Entry 7O24 (electron microscopy, 4.80 A resolution (low resolution: residue-level contacts below are approximate; hydrogen-bond / salt-bridge calls are withheld)); this record covers chains A and B of the 5 polymer chains in the assembly.

Chain A (and B):
Name: Pr125Pol
Organism: White-tufted-ear marmoset simian foamy virus
Notes: EC 2.7.7.49, 2.7.7.7, 3.1.26.4; chain B of this document is another copy of the same molecule, construct and numbering; everything in this record applies to it too
UniProtKB: D5JWV1 (D5JWV1_9RETR); numbering as in UniProt (aligned over 1-752)
Amino-acid sequence (752 residues; row label = number of the first residue in the row):
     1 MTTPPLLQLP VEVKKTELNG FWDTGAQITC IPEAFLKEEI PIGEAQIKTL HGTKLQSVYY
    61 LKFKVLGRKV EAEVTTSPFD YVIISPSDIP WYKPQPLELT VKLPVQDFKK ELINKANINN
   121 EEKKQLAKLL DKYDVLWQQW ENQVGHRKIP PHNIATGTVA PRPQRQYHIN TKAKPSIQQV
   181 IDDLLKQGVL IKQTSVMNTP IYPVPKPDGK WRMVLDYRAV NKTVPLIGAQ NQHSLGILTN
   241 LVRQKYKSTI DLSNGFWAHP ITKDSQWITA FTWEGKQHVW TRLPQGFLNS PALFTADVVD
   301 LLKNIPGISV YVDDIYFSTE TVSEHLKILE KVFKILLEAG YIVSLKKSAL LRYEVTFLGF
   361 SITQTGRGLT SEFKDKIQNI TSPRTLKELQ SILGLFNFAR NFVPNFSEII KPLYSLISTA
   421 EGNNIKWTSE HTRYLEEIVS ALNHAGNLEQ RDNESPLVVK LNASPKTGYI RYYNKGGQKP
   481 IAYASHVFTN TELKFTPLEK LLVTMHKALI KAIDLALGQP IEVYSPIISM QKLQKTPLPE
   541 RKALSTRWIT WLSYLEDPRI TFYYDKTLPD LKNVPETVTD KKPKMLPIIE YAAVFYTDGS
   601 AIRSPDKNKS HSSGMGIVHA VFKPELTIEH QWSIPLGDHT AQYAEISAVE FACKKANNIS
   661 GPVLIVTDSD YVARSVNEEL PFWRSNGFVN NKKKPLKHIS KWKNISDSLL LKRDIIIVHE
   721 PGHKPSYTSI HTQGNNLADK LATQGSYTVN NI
Not modelled in the structure: 1-95, 572-752 (chain B: 1-96, 228-242, 366-370, 377, 517-518, 579-752)
Construct notes: variant Leu-586 (Unk in D5JWV1)

Interface between chain A and chain B:
Residue-residue contacts (40):
  Leu-226(A) with Val-196(B)
  Ile-227(A) with Thr-194(B); Ser-195(B); Gln-277(B)
  Gly-228(A) with Ser-195(B); Val-196(B); Asn-198(B)
  Ala-229(A) with Thr-272(B); Gln-277(B)
  Gln-230(A) with Gln-164(B); Arg-165(B); Asn-198(B); Thr-272(B)
  Asn-231(A) with Gly-275(B)
  Thr-239(A) with Tyr-167(B)
  Asn-240(A) with His-168(B)
  Ala-296(A) with Gly-275(B)
  Val-299(A) with Glu-274(B); Gly-275(B)
  Asp-300(A) with Lys-276(B)
  Lys-303(A) with Glu-274(B)
  Asn-453(A) with Asn-170(B); Thr-171(B); Lys-172(B)
  Glu-454(A) with Lys-172(B)
  Ile-510(A) with Glu-540(B)
  Asp-514(A) with Tyr-167(B); Lys-542(B)
  Leu-517(A) with His-168(B); Ile-169(B); Asn-170(B)
  Ile-549(A) with Ile-528(B); Gln-531(B)
  Thr-550(A) with Lys-532(B)
  Ser-553(A) with Lys-532(B)
  Glu-556(A) with Ser-529(B); Arg-547(B)
  Pro-558(A) with Arg-547(B)
  Arg-559(A) with Leu-544(B); Ser-545(B)
Also at the interface, not in a pair above, chain A (29 interface residues in all): His-233, Gly-236, Ile-513, Leu-515, Gln-519, Leu-552
Also at the interface, not in a pair above, chain B (32 interface residues in all): Gln-166, Gln-178, Trp-211, Ala-543, Trp-548, Tyr-564

Summary:
Chain A and chain B form an interface of 29 and 32 residues respectively.
Both chains are Pr125Pol (White-tufted-ear marmoset simian foamy virus). Entry 7O24 (Structure of the foamy
viral protease-reverse transcriptase in complex with dsDNA) was determined by electron microscopy together
with 7O0G and 7O0H from the same study.
